Entry 4HE8 (X-ray diffraction, 3.30 A resolution); this record covers chains M and N of the 7 polymer chains in the assembly.

[Chain M]
Protein: NADH-quinone oxidoreductase subunit 13
From: Thermus thermophilus
Notes: EC 1.6.5.3
UniProt: Q56228 (NQO13_THET8); residue numbers follow UniProt; this construct covers 1-469
Amino-acid sequence (469 residues; each row starts with the number of its first residue):
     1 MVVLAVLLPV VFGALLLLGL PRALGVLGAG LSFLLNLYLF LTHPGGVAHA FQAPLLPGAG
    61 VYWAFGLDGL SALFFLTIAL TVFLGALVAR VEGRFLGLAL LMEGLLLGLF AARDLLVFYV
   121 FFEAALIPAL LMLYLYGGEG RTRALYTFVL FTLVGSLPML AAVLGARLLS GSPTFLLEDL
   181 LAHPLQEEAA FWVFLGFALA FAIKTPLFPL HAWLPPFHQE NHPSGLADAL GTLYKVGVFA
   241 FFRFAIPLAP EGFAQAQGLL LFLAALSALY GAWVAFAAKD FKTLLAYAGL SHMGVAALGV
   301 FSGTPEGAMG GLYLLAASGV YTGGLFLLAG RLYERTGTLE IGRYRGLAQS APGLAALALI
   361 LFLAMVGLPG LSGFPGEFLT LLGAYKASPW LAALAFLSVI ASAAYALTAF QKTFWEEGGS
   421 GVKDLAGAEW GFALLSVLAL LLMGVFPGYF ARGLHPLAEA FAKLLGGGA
Not modelled in the structure: 468-469

[Chain N]
Protein: NADH-quinone oxidoreductase subunit 14
From: Thermus thermophilus
Notes: EC 1.6.5.3
UniProt: Q56229 (NQO14_THET8); numbering as in UniProt (aligned over 1-427)
Amino-acid sequence (427 residues; numbered 1 to 427; the number before each row is that of its first residue):
     1 MTLAILAVFS VALTLLGFVL PPQGVKRATL LGLALALASL LLTWGKPFAF GPYAVDGVSQ
    61 VFTLLALLGA LWTVGLVRSG RFEFYLLVLY AALGMHLLAS TRHLLLMLVA LEALSLPLYA
   121 LATWRRGQGL EAALKYFLLG ALAAAFFLYG AALFYGATGS LVLGAPGEGP LYALALGLLL
   181 VGLGFKAALA PFHFWTPDVY QGSPTPVVLF MATSVKAAAF AALLRVAAPP EALALLVALS
   241 VVVGNLAALA QKEAKRLLAY SSIAHAGYMA LALYTGNAQA LGFYLLTYVL ATGLAFAVLS
   301 QISPDRVPLE ALRGLYRKDP LLGLAFLVAM LSLLGLPPLA GFWGKYLAFA EAARAGAWGV
   361 LVLALVTSAV SAYYYLGLGL AVFARPEETP FRPGPPWARA AVVAAGVLLL ALGLLPGLVL
   421 PALAAGG

[How chain M and chain N interact]
Residue-residue contacts (51):
  Leu55(M) with Trp343(N), hydrophobic; Gly417(N)
  Leu56(M) with Trp343(N), hydrophobic; Leu347(N), hydrophobic; Pro416(N), hydrophobic; Leu420(N), hydrophobic
  Trp63(M) with Leu414(N)
  Leu116(M) with Trp343(N), hydrophobic; Tyr346(N), hydrophobic
  Tyr119(M) with Phe342(N), hydrophobic
  Val120(M) with Pro337(N); Phe342(N), hydrophobic
  Glu123(M) with Pro337(N)
  Ala124(M) with Pro337(N)
  Ile127(M) with Leu331(N), hydrophobic; Leu336(N), hydrophobic; Pro337(N)
  Leu130(M) with Leu380(N), hydrophobic
  Tyr134(M) with Leu380(N); Phe383(N), hydrophobic; Ala384(N)
  Tyr146(M) with Leu376(N), hydrophobic; Gly377(N); Leu380(N)
  Val149(M) with Leu376(N), hydrophobic
  Leu150(M) with Ala369(N); Ala372(N), hydrophobic
  Leu153(M) with Leu336(N), hydrophobic; Ala369(N); Ala372(N), hydrophobic
  Val154(M) with Ala369(N), hydrophobic
  Leu157(M) with Leu365(N); Ser368(N); Ala369(N)
  Pro158(M) with Leu365(N); Val366(N), hydrophobic
  Leu160(M) with Tyr346(N), hydrophobic; Phe349(N), hydrophobic; Leu365(N), hydrophobic
  Ala161(M) with Trp358(N); Val362(N), hydrophobic; Leu365(N), hydrophobic
  Leu164(M) with Tyr346(N), hydrophobic; Phe349(N); Ala350(N), hydrophobic; Ala353(N), hydrophobic
  Gly165(M) with Trp358(N)
  Leu168(M) with Ala353(N); Arg354(N)
  Leu169(M) with Trp358(N), hydrophobic
  Phe175(M) with Tyr346(N)
Also at the interface, not in a pair above, chain M (29 interface residues in all): Ala59, Val61, Leu131, Leu145
Also at the interface, not in a pair above, chain N (33 interface residues in all): Leu334, Gly335, Pro338, Leu361, Val370, Tyr373

[In short]
Chain M and chain N form an interface of 29 and 33 residues respectively.
Here chain M is NADH-quinone oxidoreductase subunit 13 and chain N is NADH-quinone oxidoreductase subunit 14,
both from Thermus thermophilus. Entry 4HE8 (Crystal structure of the membrane domain of respiratory complex I
from Thermus thermophilus) was determined by X-ray diffraction (same publication as 4HEA).
